Entry 1FOK (X-ray diffraction, 2.80 A resolution); this record covers chains B and A of the 3 polymer chains in the assembly.

== Chain B ==
Molecule: 20-nt DNA strand
Source organism: Planomicrobium okeanokoites
Sequence (20 nucleotides; row label = number of the first residue in the row):
   901 TCGGATGATA ACGCTAGTCA

== Chain A ==
Molecule: Protein (foki restriction endonuclease)
Source organism: Planomicrobium okeanokoites
Reference sequence: P14870 (T2F1_FLAOK); residues 4-579 here correspond to UniProt positions 8-583 (UniProt number = residue number + 4)
Amino-acid sequence (576 residues; row label = number of the first residue in the row):
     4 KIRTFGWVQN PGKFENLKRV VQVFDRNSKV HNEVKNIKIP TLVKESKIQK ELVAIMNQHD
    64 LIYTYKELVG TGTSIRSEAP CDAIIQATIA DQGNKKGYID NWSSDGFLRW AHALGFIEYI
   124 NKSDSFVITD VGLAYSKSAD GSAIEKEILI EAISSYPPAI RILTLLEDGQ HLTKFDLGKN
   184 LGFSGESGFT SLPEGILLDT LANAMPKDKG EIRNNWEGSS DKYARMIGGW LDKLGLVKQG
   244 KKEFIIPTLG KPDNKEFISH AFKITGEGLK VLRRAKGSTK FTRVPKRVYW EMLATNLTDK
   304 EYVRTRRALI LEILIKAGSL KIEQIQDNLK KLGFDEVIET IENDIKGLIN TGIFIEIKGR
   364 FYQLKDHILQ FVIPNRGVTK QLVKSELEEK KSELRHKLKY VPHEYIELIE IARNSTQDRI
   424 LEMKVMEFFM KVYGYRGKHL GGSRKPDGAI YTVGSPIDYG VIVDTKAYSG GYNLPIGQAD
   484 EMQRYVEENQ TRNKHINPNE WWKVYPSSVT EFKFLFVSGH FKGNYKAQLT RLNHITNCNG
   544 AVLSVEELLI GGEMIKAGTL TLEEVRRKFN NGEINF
Not modelled in the structure: 252-254, 282-286

== Chain B / chain A interface ==
Residue-residue contacts (39; chain B residue first):
  DT901(B) with Asn217(A), phosphate contact; His263(A), sugar contact
  DC902(B) with Asn217(A), hydrogen bond to the base; Arg228(A), base contact; Gln242(A), phosphate contact; His263(A), salt bridge to the phosphate
  DG903(B) with Asn13(A), sugar contact; Gly15(A), sugar contact; Lys16(A), sugar contact; Gln95(A), hydrogen bond to the base; Arg228(A), hydrogen bond to the base; Met229(A), base contact; Lys236(A), salt bridge to the phosphate
  DG904(B) with Asn13(A), base contact; Pro14(A), phosphate contact; Gly15(A), hydrogen bond to the phosphate; Lys16(A), hydrogen bond to the phosphate; Asn19(A), phosphate contact; Gln95(A), phosphate contact; Ile102(A), phosphate contact; Ser106(A), sugar contact; Phe110(A), phosphate contact; Lys225(A), hydrogen bond to the base; Arg228(A), hydrogen bond to the base
  DA905(B) with Gln12(A), hydrogen bond to the base; Asn13(A), hydrogen bond to the base; Asp94(A), phosphate contact; Gln95(A), hydrogen bond to the phosphate; Ile102(A), phosphate contact; Asp103(A), phosphate contact; Ser106(A), phosphate contact
  DT906(B) with Arg79(A), phosphate contact; Asp103(A), base contact; Trp105(A), base contact
  DG907(B) with Ser77(A), base contact; Ile78(A), phosphate contact; Arg79(A), hydrogen bond to the base
  DT909(B) with Ser418(A), sugar contact; Thr419(A), sugar contact
Interface residues without a listed pair, chain B (12 interface residues in all): DA908, DA910, DA911, DC912
Interface residues without a listed pair, chain A (29 interface residues in all): Ile5, Ile92, Thr301, Ser472

== Summary ==
Chain B and chain A form an interface of 12 and 29 residues respectively; the contacts include 11 hydrogen
bonds and 2 salt bridges. Polar pairs include DC902(B)-Asn217(A), DG903(B)-Gln95(A) and DG903(B)-Arg228(A).
Here chain B is a 20-nt DNA strand and chain A is Protein (foki restriction endonuclease), both from
Planomicrobium okeanokoites. Entry 1FOK (Structure of restriction endonuclease foki bound to DNA) was
determined by X-ray diffraction.
